Entry 5MP9 (electron microscopy, 4.10 A resolution (low resolution: residue-level contacts below are approximate; hydrogen-bond / salt-bridge calls are withheld)); this record covers chains B and C of the 34 polymer chains in the assembly.

[Chain B]
Molecule: Proteasome subunit alpha type-2
Organism: Saccharomyces cerevisiae (strain ATCC 204508 / S288c)
Notes: EC 3.4.25.1
Reference sequence: P23639 (PSA2_YEAST); residues 1-250 here = UniProt positions 1-250
Sequence (250 residues; row label = number of the first residue in the row):
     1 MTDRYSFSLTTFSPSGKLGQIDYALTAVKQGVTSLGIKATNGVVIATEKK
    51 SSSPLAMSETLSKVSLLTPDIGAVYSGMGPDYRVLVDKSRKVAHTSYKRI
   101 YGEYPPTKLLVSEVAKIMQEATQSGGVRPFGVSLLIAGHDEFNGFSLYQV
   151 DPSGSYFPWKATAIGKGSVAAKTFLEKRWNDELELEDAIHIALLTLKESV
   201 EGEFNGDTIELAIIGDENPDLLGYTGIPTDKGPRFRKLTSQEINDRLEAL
Swiss-Prot annotation at these positions:
  - cross-link: Lys-108 (Glycyl lysine isopeptide (Lys-Gly) (interchain with G-Cter in ubiquitin))

[Chain C]
Molecule: Proteasome subunit alpha type-3
Organism: Saccharomyces cerevisiae (strain ATCC 204508 / S288c)
Notes: EC 3.4.25.1
Reference sequence: P23638 (PSA3_YEAST); residues 0-257 here correspond to UniProt positions 1-258 (UniProt number = residue number + 1)
Sequence (258 residues; numbered 0 to 257; the number before each row is that of its first residue; numbering starts at 0):
     0 MGSRRYDSRTTIFSPEGRLYQVEYALESISHAGTAIGIMASDGIVLAAER
    50 KVTSTLLEQDTSTEKLYKLNDKIAVAVAGLTADAEILINTARIHAQNYLK
   100 TYNEDIPVEILVRRLSDIKQGYTQHGGLRPFGVSFIYAGYDDRYGYQLYT
   150 SNPSGNYTGWKAISVGANTSAAQTLLQMDYKDDMKVDDAIELALKTLSKT
   200 TDSSALTYDRLEFATIRKGANDGEVYQKIFKPQEIKDILVKTGITKKDED
   250 EEADEDMK
Disordered / not traced: 0, 245-257
Swiss-Prot annotation at these positions:
  - cross-link (Glycyl lysine isopeptide (Lys-Gly)): Lys-99 (interchain with G-Cter in ubiquitin), Lys-198 (interchain with G-Cter in ubiquitin), Lys-230 (interchain with G-Cter in ubiquitin)

[Chain B / chain C interface]
Contacting residue pairs (53):
  Arg-4(B) / Ser-2(C)
  Tyr-5(B) / Ser-2(C)
  Tyr-5(B) / Tyr-5(C)
  Ser-6(B) / Gly-125(C)
  Ser-6(B) / Leu-127(C)
  Phe-7(B) / Ser-2(C)
  Phe-7(B) / Tyr-5(C)
  Phe-7(B) / Asp-6(C)
  Phe-7(B) / Gly-126(C)
  Ser-8(B) / Ser-7(C)
  Ser-8(B) / Gly-126(C)
  Ser-8(B) / Leu-127(C)
  Ser-8(B) / Arg-128(C)
  Thr-10(B) / Arg-128(C)
  Thr-11(B) / Ser-7(C)
  Thr-11(B) / Thr-9(C)
  Phe-12(B) / Gln-20(C)
  Phe-12(B) / Tyr-23(C)
  Phe-12(B) / Ser-27(C)
  Phe-12(B) / Pro-129(C)
  Phe-12(B) / Gly-131(C)
  Pro-14(B) / Tyr-23(C)
  Ser-15(B) / His-30(C)
  Gly-16(B) / Ser-27(C)
  Lys-17(B) / Ser-27(C)
  Leu-18(B) / Arg-128(C)
  Lys-38(B) / Glu-57(C)
  Lys-116(B) / Ile-85(C)
  Lys-116(B) / Asn-88(C)
  Gln-119(B) / Ala-81(C)
  Gln-119(B) / Asp-82(C)
  Gln-119(B) / Ile-85(C)
  Gln-119(B) / Arg-128(C)
  Thr-122(B) / Arg-128(C)
  Gln-123(B) / Tyr-121(C)
  Gln-123(B) / Leu-127(C)
  Gln-123(B) / Arg-128(C)
  Gln-123(B) / Phe-130(C)
  Ser-153(B) / Ala-81(C)
  Gly-154(B) / Ala-81(C)
  Ser-155(B) / Ala-81(C)
  Phe-157(B) / Val-51(C)
  Phe-157(B) / Glu-63(C)
  Pro-158(B) / Leu-56(C)
  Pro-158(B) / Glu-57(C)
  Pro-158(B) / Ser-61(C)
  Trp-159(B) / Leu-56(C)
  Lys-160(B) / Thr-54(C)
  Lys-160(B) / Leu-55(C)
  Ala-161(B) / Leu-55(C)
  Lys-172(B) / Leu-55(C)
  Leu-175(B) / Leu-55(C)
  Glu-176(B) / Thr-54(C)
Other interface residues (no listed pair), chain B (35 interface residues in all): Leu-9, Ser-13, Glu-120, Ser-124, Gly-125, Tyr-156
Other interface residues (no listed pair), chain C (33 interface residues in all): Ala-24, Glu-26, Ser-53, Thr-60, Glu-84

[Overview]
The interface between chain B and chain C involves 35 residues on one side and 33 on the other.
Here chain B is Proteasome subunit alpha type-2 and chain C is Proteasome subunit alpha type-3, both from
Saccharomyces cerevisiae (strain ATCC 204508 / S288c). Entry 5MP9 (26S proteasome in presence of ATP (s1)) was
determined by electron microscopy (same publication as 5MPA, 5MPB, 5MPC, 5MPD and 5MPE).
